PDB entry 5KHO | X-ray diffraction, 2.78 A resolution | chains A and C of the 4 polymer chains in the assembly

Chain A:
Molecule: Ras-interacting protein 1
Organism: Homo sapiens
UniProt: Q5U651 (RAIN_HUMAN); residues 134-285 here = UniProt positions 134-285
Sequence (156 residues; numbered 130 to 285; the number before each row is that of its first residue):
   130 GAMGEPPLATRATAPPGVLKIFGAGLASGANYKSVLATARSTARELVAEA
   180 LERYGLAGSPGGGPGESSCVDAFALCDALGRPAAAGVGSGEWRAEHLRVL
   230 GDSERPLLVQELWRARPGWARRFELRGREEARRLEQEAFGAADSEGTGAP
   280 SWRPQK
Disordered / not traced: 130-142, 186-196, 212-220, 266-285
Sequence notes: expression tag (130-133)
UniProt features mapped onto this chain:
  - modified residue (Phosphoserine): S188, S280
What the authors report for this chain:
  - conformationally variable residues (order/disorder transition): G154 to G158

Chain C:
Molecule: Ras-related protein Rap-1b
Organism: Homo sapiens
UniProt: P61224 (RAP1B_HUMAN); residue numbers follow UniProt; this construct covers 1-167
Sequence (167 residues; each row starts with the number of its first residue):
     1 MREYKLVVLGSGGVGKSALTVQFVQGIFVEKYDPTIEDSYRKQVEVDAQQ
    51 CMLEILDTAGTEQFTAMRDLYMKNGQGFALVYSITAQSTFNDLQDLREQI
   101 LRVKDTDDVPMILVGNKCDLEDERVVGKEQGQNLARQWNNCAFLESSAKS
   151 KINVNEIFYDLVRQINR
Disordered / not traced: 62-63
UniProt features mapped onto this chain:
  - motif: Y32 to Y40 (Effector region)
  - binding site (GTP): G10 to A18, D57 to T61, N116 to D119, S147 to K149
  - modified residue: S39 (ADP-ribosylserine)
  - natural variant: G12 (G12E: In THC11; G12V: In THC11), A59 (A59G: In THC11), G60 (G60R: In THC11)
  - mutagenesis: Q25 (Q25A: Impairs interaction with KRIT1), Y32 (Y32A: 25-fold reduction in RAP1GAP-stimulated GTPase activity; Y32F: 2-fold reduction in RAP1GAP-stimulated GTPase activity), E37 (E37A: Strong reduction in nucleotide exchange with EPAC2), D38 (D38A: Impairs interaction with KRIT1), Q63 (Q63E: Abolishes complex formation with RAP1GAP. Loss GTPase activity), F64 (F64A: Abolishes complex formation with RAP1GAP. Loss GTPase activity)
Metal / ion sites: Mg2+: S17, T35 (together with GMP-PNP)
Ligand contacts: GMP-PNP: S11, G12, G13, V14, G15, K16, S17, A18, F28, V29, E30, K31, Y32, D33, P34, T35, D57, T58, A59, G60, T61, N116, K117, D119, L120, S147, A148, K149

Chain A / chain C interface:
Residue-residue contacts (26):
  V147(A) - I36(C)  hydrophobic
  K149(A) - E37(C)  salt bridge
  A156(A) - Q25(C)  hydrogen bond (backbone-side chain)
  S157(A) - Q25(C)
  G158(A) - Q25(C)
  G158(A) - Y40(C)
  G158(A) - R41(C)  hydrogen bond (backbone-backbone)
  A159(A) - S39(C)
  N160(A) - S39(C)  hydrogen bond (backbone-backbone)
  N160(A) - R41(C)
  Y161(A) - E37(C)  hydrogen bond
  Y161(A) - D38(C)
  Y161(A) - S39(C)  hydrogen bond (backbone-backbone)
  Y161(A) - L56(C)
  K162(A) - E37(C)
  K162(A) - D38(C)
  S163(A) - I36(C)
  S163(A) - E37(C)  hydrogen bond (side chain-backbone)
  S163(A) - D38(C)
  V164(A) - I36(C)  hydrophobic
  L165(A) - I36(C)
  E181(A) - D33(C)
  R182(A) - D33(C)  salt bridge
  R182(A) - P34(C)  hydrogen bond (side chain-backbone)
  R182(A) - T35(C)
  R182(A) - I36(C)
Interface residues without a listed pair, chain C (14 interface residues in all): V24, E54, F64
The authors on this interface:
  - residue pairs: N160(A)-S39(C) (hydrogen bond), R182(A)-P34(C) (hydrogen bond)
  - interface residues, chain A: A156(A), G158(A)
  - interface residues, chain C: V24(C)

In short:
Chain A and chain C each contribute 14 residues to their interface, with 7 hydrogen bonds and 2 salt bridges.
Polar contacts include K149(A)-E37(C), R182(A)-D33(C) and A156(A)-Q25(C). The authors report hydrogen bonds
between N160(A) and S39(C) and R182(A) and P34(C). From the paper: interface residues A156(A), G158(A) and
V24(C); conformational variability at G154(A).
Here chain A is Ras-interacting protein 1 and chain C is Ras-related protein Rap-1b, both from Homo sapiens.
Entry 5KHO (Rasip1 RA domain in complex with Rap1B) was determined by X-ray diffraction (same publication as
5KHQ).
